4OOR - chains B and I of the 4 polymer chains in the assembly; structure by X-ray diffraction, 2.70 A resolution.

Chain B:
Name: Ancestral Steroid Receptor 2 DNA binding domain
Source organism: synthetic construct
Sequence (82 residues; row label = number of the first residue in the row):
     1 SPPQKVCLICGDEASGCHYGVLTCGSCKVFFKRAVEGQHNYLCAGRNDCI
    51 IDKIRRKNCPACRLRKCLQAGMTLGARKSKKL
Disordered / not traced: 1-4, 75-82
Ion coordination: Zn2+ site 1: Cys7, Cys10, Cys24, Cys27; Zn2+ site 2: Cys43, Cys49, Cys59, Cys62
What the authors report for this chain:
  - binding site for the 18-nt DNA strand (chain I): Ser26 (from molecular simulation)

Chain I:
Molecule: 18-nt DNA strand
Sequence (18 nucleotides; row label = number of the first residue in the row):
     1 CCAGAACAGAGTGTTCTG

Chain B / chain I interface:
Pairs across the interface (10; chain B residue first):
  Gly16(B) - DC2(I)  phosphate contact
  Cys17(B) - DC2(I)  hydrogen bond to the phosphate
  Cys17(B) - DA3(I)  phosphate contact
  His18(B) - DC2(I)  sugar contact
  His18(B) - DA3(I)  salt bridge to the phosphate
  Tyr19(B) - DA3(I)  hydrogen bond to the phosphate
  Tyr19(B) - DG4(I)  hydrogen bond to the phosphate
  Lys28(B) - DG4(I)  hydrogen bond to the base
  Lys32(B) - DG4(I)  salt bridge to the phosphate
  Arg33(B) - DA6(I)  base contact
Other interface residues (no listed pair), chain B (9 interface residues in all): Ser15, Val29
Other interface residues (no listed pair), chain I (6 interface residues in all): DA5, DC7

Overview:
Chain B and chain I form an interface of 9 and 6 residues respectively; the contacts include 4 hydrogen bonds
and 2 salt bridges. Among the polar pairs are Lys28(B)-DG4(I), Cys17(B)-DC2(I) and Tyr19(B)-DA3(I). The paper
reports a binding site for the 18-nt DNA strand (chain I) at Ser26(B).
Chain B is Ancestral Steroid Receptor 2 DNA binding domain (synthetic construct) and chain I is an 18-nt DNA
strand; the structure, Ancestral Steroid Receptor 2 DNA binding domain in complex with a steroid response
element, was determined by X-ray diffraction together with 4OLN, 4OND and 4OV7 from the same study.
